Entry 6OHP (X-ray diffraction, 2.60 A resolution); this record covers chain A.

# Chain A
Name: Phospholipase D2
Organism: Homo sapiens
Notes: EC 3.1.4.4
UniProtKB: O14939 (PLD2_HUMAN); residues 294-933 here = UniProt positions 294-933
Sequence (640 residues; each row starts with the number of its first residue):
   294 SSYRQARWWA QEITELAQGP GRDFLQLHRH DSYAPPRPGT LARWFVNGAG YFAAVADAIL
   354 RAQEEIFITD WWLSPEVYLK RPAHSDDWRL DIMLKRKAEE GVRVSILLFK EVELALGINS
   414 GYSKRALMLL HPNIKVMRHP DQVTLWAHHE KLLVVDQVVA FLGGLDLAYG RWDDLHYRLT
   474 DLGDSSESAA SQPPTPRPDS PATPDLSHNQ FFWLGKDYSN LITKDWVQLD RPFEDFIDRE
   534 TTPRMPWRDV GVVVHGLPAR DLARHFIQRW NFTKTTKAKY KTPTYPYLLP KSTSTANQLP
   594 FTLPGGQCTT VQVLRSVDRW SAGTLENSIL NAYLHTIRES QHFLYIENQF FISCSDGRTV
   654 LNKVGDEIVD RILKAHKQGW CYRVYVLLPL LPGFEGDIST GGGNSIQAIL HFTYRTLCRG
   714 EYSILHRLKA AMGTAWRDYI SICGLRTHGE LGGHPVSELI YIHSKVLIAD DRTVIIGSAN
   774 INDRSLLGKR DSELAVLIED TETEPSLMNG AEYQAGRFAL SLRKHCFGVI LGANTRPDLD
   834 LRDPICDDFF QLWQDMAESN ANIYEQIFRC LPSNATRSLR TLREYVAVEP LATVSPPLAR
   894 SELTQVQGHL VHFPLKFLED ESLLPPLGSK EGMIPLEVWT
Unresolved in the structure: 294-316, 477-497, 589-593, 920-924
Modified / non-standard residues: Y573 (O-phosphotyrosine; PTR)
Small-molecule neighbours: Halopemide (MJV; N-{2-[4-(5-chloro-2-oxo-2,3-dihydro-1H-benzimidazol-1-yl)piperidin-1-yl]ethyl}-4-fluorobenzamide): W364, W365, L409, G410, I411, L438, A440, H442, R464, L514, D518, W519, W540, Q642, F643, G686, F687, Y754, H756, N773, R777, D784

# In short
Ligands of chain A: Halopemide.
Chain A is Phospholipase D2 (Homo sapiens); the structure, Structure of compound 1 (halopemide) bound human
Phospholipase D2 catalytic domain, was determined by X-ray diffraction (same publication as 6OHM, 6OHO, 6OHQ,
6OHR and 6OHS).
